3ZQL - chains C and G of the 4 polymer chains in the assembly; structure by X-ray diffraction, 2.99 A resolution.

# Chain C
Protein: Putative repressor SIMREG2
Source organism: Streptomyces antibioticus
UniProt: Q9AMH9 (Q9AMH9_STRAT); residues 1-259 here correspond to UniProt positions 3-261 (UniProt number = residue number + 2)
Chain sequence (267 residues; numbered 1 to 267; the number before each row is that of its first residue):
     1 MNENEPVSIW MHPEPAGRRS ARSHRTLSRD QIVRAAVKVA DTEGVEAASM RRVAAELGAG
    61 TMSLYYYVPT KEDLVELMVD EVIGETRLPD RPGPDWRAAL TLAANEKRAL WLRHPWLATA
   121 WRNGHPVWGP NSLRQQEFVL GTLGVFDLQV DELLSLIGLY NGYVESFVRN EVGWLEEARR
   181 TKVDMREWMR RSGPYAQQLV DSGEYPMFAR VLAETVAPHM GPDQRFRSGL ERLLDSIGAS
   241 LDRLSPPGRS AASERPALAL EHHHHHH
Not modelled in the structure: 1-6, 243-267
Sequence notes: expression tag (260-267)
From the paper describing this entry:
  - binding site for the 17-nt DNA strand (chain G): Met62, Tyr66, Tyr67
  - binding site for the 17-nt DNA strand: Ser49, Arg51, Met62
  - binding site for the 17-nt DNA strand: Met50, Met62, Tyr65, Lys71
  - binding site for the 17-nt DNA strand: Gly60, Ser63
  - mutagenesis - R18A (15-fold), R22A (15-fold): decreased binding to DNA

# Chain G
Molecule: 17-nt DNA strand
Sequence (17 nucleotides; each row starts with the number of its first residue):
     1 TTCGTACGCC GTACGAA

# Interface between chain C and chain G
Residue-residue contacts (15):
  Ser49(C) - DC10(G)  hydrogen bond to the phosphate
  Ser49(C) - DG11(G)  phosphate contact
  Met50(C) - DG11(G)  hydrogen bond to the phosphate
  Arg51(C) - DC10(G)  base contact
  Arg51(C) - DG11(G)  hydrogen bond to the base
  Arg51(C) - DT12(G)  hydrogen bond to the base
  Thr61(C) - DT12(G)  base contact
  Met62(C) - DT12(G)  base contact
  Met62(C) - DA13(G)  base contact
  Met62(C) - DC14(G)  base contact
  Tyr65(C) - DG11(G)  sugar contact
  Tyr65(C) - DT12(G)  hydrogen bond to the phosphate
  Thr70(C) - DT12(G)  phosphate contact
  Lys71(C) - DG11(G)  salt bridge to the phosphate
  Lys71(C) - DT12(G)  hydrogen bond to the phosphate
Other interface residues (no listed pair), chain C (9 interface residues in all): Ala47

# Summary
9 residues of chain C and 5 residues of chain G are in contact, with 6 hydrogen bonds and 1 salt bridge. Polar
contacts include Arg51(C)-DG11(G), Arg51(C)-DT12(G) and Ser49(C)-DC10(G). From the paper: a binding site for
the 17-nt DNA strand at Ser49(C), Arg51(C) and Met62(C) among others; R18A and R22A of chain C reduce binding
to DNA.
Here chain C is Putative repressor SIMREG2 (Streptomyces antibioticus) and chain G is a 17-nt DNA strand.
Entry 3ZQL (DNA-bound form of TetR-like repressor SimR) was determined by X-ray diffraction.
